8E5Q - chain A; structure by X-ray diffraction, 1.33 A resolution.

# Chain A
Protein: Sulfotransferase oxamniquine resistance protein
From: Schistosoma mansoni
Reference sequence: G4VLE5 (G4VLE5_SCHMA); numbering as in UniProt (aligned over 1-257)
Amino-acid sequence (259 residues; numbered -1 to 257; the number before each row is that of its first residue; numbers below 1 keep their minus sign (Gly-1 is residue -1)):
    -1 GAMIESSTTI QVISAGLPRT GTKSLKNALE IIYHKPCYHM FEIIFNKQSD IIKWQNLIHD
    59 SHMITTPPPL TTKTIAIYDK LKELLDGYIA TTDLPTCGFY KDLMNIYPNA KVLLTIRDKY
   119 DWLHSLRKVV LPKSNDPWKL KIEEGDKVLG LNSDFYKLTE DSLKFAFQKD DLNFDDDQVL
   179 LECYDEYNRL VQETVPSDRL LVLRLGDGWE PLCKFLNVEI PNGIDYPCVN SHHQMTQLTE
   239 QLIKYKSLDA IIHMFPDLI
Disordered / not traced: -1 to 6, 60-68, 257
Sequence notes: expression tag (-1 to 0)
Ligand contacts:
  - adenosine-3'-5'-diphosphate (A3P): Leu15, Pro16, Arg17, Thr18, Gly19, Thr20, Lys21, Ser22, Asp91, Arg115, Ser123, Leu203, Gly204, Tyr224, Pro225, Cys226, Val227, Asn228, Ser229, His230
  - UMI ([2-(dihydroxyamino)-4-({[(3R)-1-[(1H-indol-3-yl)methyl]-3-{[3-(trifluoromethyl)phenyl]methyl}pyrrolidin-3-yl]methyl}amino)phenyl]methanol): Pro16, Arg17, His37, Met38, Phe39, Ile42, Asp91, Leu92, Val127, Val128, Leu129, Pro130, Lys137, Ile140, Glu141, Asp144, Leu147, Leu149, Phe153, Tyr154, Thr157, Met233

# Summary
Ligands of chain A: compound UMI and adenosine-3'-5'-diphosphate.
Chain A is Sulfotransferase oxamniquine resistance protein (Schistosoma mansoni); the structure, Schistosoma
mansoni (Blood Fluke) Sulfotransferase/CIDD-0150303 Complex, was determined by X-ray diffraction together with
8E5R from the same study.
